3T97 - chains B and A of the 3 polymer chains in the assembly; structure by X-ray diffraction, 2.80 A resolution.

# Chain B
Protein: Nuclear pore complex protein Nup54
Source organism: Rattus norvegicus
UniProt: P70582 (NUP54_RAT); residues 346-407 here = UniProt positions 346-407
Sequence (65 residues; each row starts with the number of its first residue):
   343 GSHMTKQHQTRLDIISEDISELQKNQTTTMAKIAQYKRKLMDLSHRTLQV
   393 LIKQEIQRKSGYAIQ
Disordered / not traced: 343-344, 403-407
Sequence notes: expression tag (343-345)

# Chain A
Protein: Nuclear pore glycoprotein p62
Source organism: Rattus norvegicus
UniProt: P17955 (NUP62_RAT); residues 362-425 here = UniProt positions 362-425
Sequence (64 residues; numbered 362 to 425; the number before each row is that of its first residue):
   362 NAWDRTLIENGEKITSLHREVEKVKLDQKRLDQELDFILSQQKELEDLLS
   412 PLEESVKEQSGTIY
Disordered / not traced: 362-363, 420-425
Curated features (UniProtKB/Swiss-Prot):
  - modified residue (Phosphoserine): Ser411, Ser421
From the paper describing this entry:
  - mutagenesis - Q394P: decreased binding to Nuclear pore complex protein Nup54 (chain B)
  - mutagenesis - Q394P (Tm change 21.5 degC): decreased stability with Nuclear pore complex protein Nup54 (chain B)

# Chain B / chain A interface
Contacting residue pairs (34; chain B residue first):
  His345(B) - Leu368(A)
  Met346(B) - Leu368(A)
  Thr347(B) - Leu368(A)
  His350(B) - Leu368(A)
  His350(B) - Asn371(A)
  His350(B) - Gly372(A)
  His350(B) - Ile375(A)
  Arg353(B) - Ile375(A)
  Ile357(B) - Ile375(A)
  Ile357(B) - Leu378(A)  hydrophobic
  Ile357(B) - His379(A)
  Asp360(B) - Lys386(A)  salt bridge
  Ile361(B) - Val382(A)  hydrophobic
  Leu364(B) - Val385(A)  hydrophobic
  Leu364(B) - Gln389(A)  hydrogen bond (backbone-side chain)
  Asn367(B) - Gln389(A)  hydrogen bond
  Gln368(B) - Gln389(A)
  Thr371(B) - Asp393(A)
  Thr371(B) - Leu396(A)
  Lys374(B) - Leu396(A)
  Ile375(B) - Leu396(A)  hydrophobic
  Tyr378(B) - Leu396(A)  hydrophobic
  Tyr378(B) - Leu400(A)
  Tyr378(B) - Gln403(A)  hydrogen bond (backbone-side chain)
  Lys381(B) - Gln403(A)
  Lys381(B) - Glu407(A)  salt bridge
  Leu382(B) - Gln403(A)
  Leu385(B) - Glu407(A)
  Leu385(B) - Leu410(A)  hydrophobic
  Arg388(B) - Glu407(A)  salt bridge
  Arg388(B) - Glu414(A)  salt bridge
  Thr389(B) - Leu410(A)
  Val392(B) - Glu414(A)
  Lys395(B) - Val417(A)
Interface residues without a listed pair, chain B (24 interface residues in all): Leu354, Gln399
Interface residues without a listed pair, chain A (24 interface residues in all): Ile369, Asp397, Ile399, Leu406, Leu413, Glu419
From the paper, about this interface:
  - residue pairs: Gln368(B)-Gln389(A)

# In short
The chain B/chain A interface involves 24 residues from each chain; the contacts include 3 hydrogen bonds and
4 salt bridges. Polar contacts include Asp360(B)-Lys386(A), Lys381(B)-Glu407(A) and Arg388(B)-Glu407(A). The
paper describes a contact between Gln368(B) and Gln389(A). From the paper: Q394P of chain A reduces binding to
Nuclear pore complex protein Nup54 (chain B); Q394P of chain A reduces stability with Nuclear pore complex
protein Nup54 (chain B).
Here chain B is Nuclear pore complex protein Nup54 and chain A is Nuclear pore glycoprotein p62, both from
Rattus norvegicus. Entry 3T97 (Molecular Architecture of the Transport Channel of the Nuclear Pore Complex:
Nup62/Nup54) was determined by X-ray diffraction, deposited together with 3T98.
